5OLC - chains A and E of the 8 polymer chains in the assembly; structure by X-ray diffraction, 2.79 A resolution.

[Chain A (and E)]
Protein: Galactonate dehydratase
From: Zobellia galactanivorans
Notes: EC 4.2.1.6; chain E of this document is another copy of the same molecule, construct and numbering; everything in this record applies to it too
Reference sequence: G0L7B8 (G0L7B8_ZOBGA); residue numbers follow UniProt; this construct covers 2-388
Amino-acid sequence (396 residues; each row starts with the number of its first residue; numbers below 1 keep their minus sign (Met-7 is residue -7)):
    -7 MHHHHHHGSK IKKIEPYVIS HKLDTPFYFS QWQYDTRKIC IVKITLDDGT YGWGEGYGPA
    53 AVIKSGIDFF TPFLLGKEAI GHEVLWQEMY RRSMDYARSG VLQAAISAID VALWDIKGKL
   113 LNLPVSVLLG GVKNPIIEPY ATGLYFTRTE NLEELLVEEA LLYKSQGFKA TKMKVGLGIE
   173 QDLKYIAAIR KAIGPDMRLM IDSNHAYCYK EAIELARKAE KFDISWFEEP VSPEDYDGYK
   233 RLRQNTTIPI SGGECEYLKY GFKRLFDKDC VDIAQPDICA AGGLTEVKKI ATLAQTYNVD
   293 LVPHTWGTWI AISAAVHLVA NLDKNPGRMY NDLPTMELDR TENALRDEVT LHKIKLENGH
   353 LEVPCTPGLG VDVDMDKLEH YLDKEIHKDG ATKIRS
Not modelled in the structure: -7 to 0, 17-26, 138-143, 316-324, 377-388
Construct notes: initiating methionine (-7); expression tag (-6 to 1)
From the paper describing this entry:
  - conformationally variable residues (order/disorder transition): Thr17 to Tyr26, Phe138 to Asn143
  - catalytic residues: Lys166, His296 (by similarity / conservation)

[How chain A and chain E interact]
Residue-residue contacts (49):
  Ile72(A) - Val119(E)  hydrophobic
  Ile72(A) - Gly122(E)
  Gly73(A) - Gly122(E)
  Gly73(A) - Gly123(E)
  His74(A) - Gly122(E)  hydrogen bond (backbone-backbone)
  Glu75(A) - Leu121(E)
  Glu75(A) - Gly122(E)  hydrogen bond (backbone-backbone)
  Glu75(A) - Lys125(E)  salt bridge
  Glu75(A) - Lys280(E)  salt bridge
  Glu75(A) - Asn313(E)  hydrogen bond
  Val76(A) - Gly123(E)
  Val76(A) - Val124(E)
  Gln79(A) - Asp315(E)
  Leu113(A) - Leu113(E)
  Leu113(A) - Leu115(E)  hydrophobic
  Leu115(A) - Leu113(E)  hydrophobic
  Leu121(A) - Glu75(E)
  Gly122(A) - Gly73(E)
  Gly122(A) - His74(E)  hydrogen bond (backbone-backbone)
  Gly122(A) - Glu75(E)  hydrogen bond (backbone-backbone)
  Gly123(A) - Gly73(E)
  Gly123(A) - Val76(E)
  Val124(A) - Val76(E)
  Lys125(A) - Glu75(E)  salt bridge
  Lys251(A) - Gln287(E)  hydrogen bond
  Lys251(A) - Thr288(E)
  Tyr252(A) - Gln287(E)
  Tyr252(A) - Thr288(E)
  Tyr252(A) - Asn290(E)
  Lys255(A) - Thr288(E)
  Lys255(A) - Tyr289(E)
  Lys280(A) - Glu75(E)  salt bridge
  Lys280(A) - Lys281(E)
  Lys281(A) - Lys280(E)
  Lys281(A) - Thr284(E)
  Thr284(A) - Lys281(E)
  Thr284(A) - Thr284(E)
  Leu285(A) - Leu285(E)  hydrophobic
  Leu285(A) - Thr288(E)
  Gln287(A) - Lys251(E)  hydrogen bond
  Gln287(A) - Tyr252(E)
  Thr288(A) - Lys251(E)
  Thr288(A) - Tyr252(E)
  Thr288(A) - Lys255(E)
  Thr288(A) - Leu285(E)
  Tyr289(A) - Lys255(E)
  Tyr289(A) - Tyr289(E)  hydrogen bond
  Asn313(A) - Glu75(E)  hydrogen bond
  Asp315(A) - Gln79(E)
Also at the interface, not in a pair above, chain A (29 interface residues in all): Val119, Leu120, Asp259, Asn290
Also at the interface, not in a pair above, chain E (29 interface residues in all): Ile72, Leu120, Asp259

[Summary]
Chain A and chain E each contribute 29 residues to their interface; the contacts include 9 hydrogen bonds and
4 salt bridges. Among the polar pairs are Glu75(A)-Lys125(E), Glu75(A)-Lys280(E) and Glu75(A)-Asn313(E). From
the paper: catalytic residues Lys166(A) and His296(A); conformational variability at Thr17(A) and Phe138(A).
Both chains are Galactonate dehydratase (Zobellia galactanivorans). Entry 5OLC (Crystal structure of the
3,6-anhydro-D-galactonate cycloisomerase from Zobellia galactanivorans) was determined by X-ray diffraction,
deposited together with 5OPQ.
